5O58 - chains A and B; structure by X-ray diffraction, 1.55 A resolution.

Chain A:
Name: phosphodiesterase TM1595
From: Thermotoga maritima (strain ATCC 43589 / MSB8 / DSM 3109 / JCM 10099)
UniProt: Q9X1T1 (Q9X1T1_THEMA); residue numbers follow UniProt; this construct covers 1-333
Amino-acid sequence (338 residues; each row starts with the number of its first residue; numbers below 1 keep their minus sign (Gly-4 is residue -4)):
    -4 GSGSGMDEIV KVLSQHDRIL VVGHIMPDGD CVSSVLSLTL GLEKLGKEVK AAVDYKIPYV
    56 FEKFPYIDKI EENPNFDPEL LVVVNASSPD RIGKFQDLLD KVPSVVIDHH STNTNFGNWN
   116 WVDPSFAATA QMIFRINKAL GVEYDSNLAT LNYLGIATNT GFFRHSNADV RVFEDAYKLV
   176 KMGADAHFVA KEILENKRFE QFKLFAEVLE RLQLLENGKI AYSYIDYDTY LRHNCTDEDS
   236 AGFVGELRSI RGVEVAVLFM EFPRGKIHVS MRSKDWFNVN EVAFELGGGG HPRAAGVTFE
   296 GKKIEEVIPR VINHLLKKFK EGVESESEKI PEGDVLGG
Not modelled in the structure: -4 to -3, 321-333
Differences from the reference sequence: expression tag (-4 to 0); engineered mutation Asn80 (Asp in Q9X1T1), Asn154 (Asp in Q9X1T1)

Chain B:
Molecule: 2-nt RNA strand
Sequence (2 nucleotides; numbered 1 to 2; the number before each row is that of its first residue):
     1 AG

Chain A / chain B interface:
Pairs across the interface (25; chain A residue first):
  His104(A) - G2(B)  salt bridge to the phosphate
  His105(A) - A1(B)  hydrogen bond to the sugar
  His105(A) - G2(B)  salt bridge to the phosphate
  Thr153(A) - G2(B)  hydrogen bond to the sugar
  Asn154(A) - G2(B)  sugar contact
  Gly156(A) - G2(B)  sugar contact
  His160(A) - G2(B)  stacking on the base
  Asn162(A) - G2(B)  hydrogen bond to the base
  Arg243(A) - G2(B)  hydrogen bond to the base
  His263(A) - A1(B)  salt bridge to the phosphate
  Ser265(A) - A1(B)  hydrogen bond to the phosphate
  Arg267(A) - A1(B)  salt bridge to the phosphate
  Arg267(A) - G2(B)  hydrogen bond to the base
  Gly283(A) - A1(B)  base contact
  Gly284(A) - A1(B)  base contact
  Gly285(A) - A1(B)  sugar contact
  His286(A) - A1(B)  hydrogen bond to the phosphate
  His286(A) - G2(B)  salt bridge to the phosphate
  Arg288(A) - G2(B)  base contact
  Ala289(A) - A1(B)  sugar contact
  Ala289(A) - G2(B)  base contact
  Ala290(A) - A1(B)  sugar contact
  Gly291(A) - A1(B)  base contact
  Val292(A) - A1(B)  base contact
  Thr293(A) - A1(B)  base contact
Interface residues without a listed pair, chain A (23 interface residues in all): Thr107, Met266

Summary:
23 residues of chain A and 2 residues of chain B are in contact, with 7 hydrogen bonds, 5 salt bridges and 1
aromatic stacking contact. Among the polar pairs are Asn162(A)-G2(B), Arg243(A)-G2(B) and Arg267(A)-G2(B).
Chain A is phosphodiesterase TM1595 (Thermotoga maritima (strain ATCC 43589 / MSB8 / DSM 3109 / JCM 10099))
and chain B is a 2-nt RNA strand; the structure, Structure of the inactive T.maritima PDE (TM1595) D80N D154N
mutant with substrate 5'-pApG, was determined by X-ray diffraction (same publication as 5O1U, 5O25 and 5O7F).
